PDB entry 5DTX | X-ray diffraction, 1.45 A resolution | chain A

[Chain A]
Molecule: Green fluorescent protein
Organism: Aequorea victoria
UniProt: P42212 (GFP_AEQVI); aligned to UniProt positions 1-227 over residues 11-239 (the alignment contains insertions or deletions, so no single offset holds)
Sequence (246 residues; row label = number of the first residue in the row; note: 2 numbers in that range are skipped by the numbering (no residue carries them; nothing is unmodelled there); numbers below 1 keep their minus sign (His-8 is residue -8)):
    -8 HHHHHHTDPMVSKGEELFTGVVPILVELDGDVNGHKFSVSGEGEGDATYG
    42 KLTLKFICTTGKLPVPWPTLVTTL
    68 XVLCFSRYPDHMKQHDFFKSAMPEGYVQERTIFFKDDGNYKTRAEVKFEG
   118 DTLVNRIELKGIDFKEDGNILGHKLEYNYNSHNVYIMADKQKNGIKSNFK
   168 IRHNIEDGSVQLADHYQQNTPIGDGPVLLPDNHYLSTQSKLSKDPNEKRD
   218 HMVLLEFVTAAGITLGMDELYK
Differences from the reference sequence: expression tag (-8 to 1); engineered mutation Val2 (Met1 in P42212), Leu65 (Phe64 in P42212), Leu70 (Gln69 in P42212), Ser164 (Val163 in P42212), Lys207 (Ala206 in P42212), Leu232 (His231 in P42212); chromophore (68, 68, 68)
Modified residues: PIA ([(4Z)-2-[(1S)-1-aminoethyl]-4-(4-hydroxybenzylidene)-5-oxo-4,5-dihydro-1H-imidazol-1-yl]acetic acid) at position 68
Glycans and other covalent adducts: covalent link Leu65-PIA_68

[In short]
Chain A is Green fluorescent protein (Aequorea victoria); the structure, Crystal structure of rsEGFP2 in the
fluorescent on-state, was determined by X-ray diffraction together with 5DTZ, 5DU0 and 5DTY from the same
study.
